Entry 6BBQ (electron microscopy, 35.00 A resolution (very low resolution: no residue pairs are listed; an interface is given only as per-side residue counts)); this record covers chain A.

# Chain A
Molecule: Cytohesin-3, ADP-ribosylation factor 6
Source organism: Mus musculus
UniProt: chimeric construct of O08967, P62330: residues 63-399 from O08967 (CYH3_MOUSE) positions 63-399 (same numbers); residues 400-571 from P62330 positions 2-173 (UniProt number = residue number - 398)
Sequence (520 residues; each row starts with the number of its first residue):
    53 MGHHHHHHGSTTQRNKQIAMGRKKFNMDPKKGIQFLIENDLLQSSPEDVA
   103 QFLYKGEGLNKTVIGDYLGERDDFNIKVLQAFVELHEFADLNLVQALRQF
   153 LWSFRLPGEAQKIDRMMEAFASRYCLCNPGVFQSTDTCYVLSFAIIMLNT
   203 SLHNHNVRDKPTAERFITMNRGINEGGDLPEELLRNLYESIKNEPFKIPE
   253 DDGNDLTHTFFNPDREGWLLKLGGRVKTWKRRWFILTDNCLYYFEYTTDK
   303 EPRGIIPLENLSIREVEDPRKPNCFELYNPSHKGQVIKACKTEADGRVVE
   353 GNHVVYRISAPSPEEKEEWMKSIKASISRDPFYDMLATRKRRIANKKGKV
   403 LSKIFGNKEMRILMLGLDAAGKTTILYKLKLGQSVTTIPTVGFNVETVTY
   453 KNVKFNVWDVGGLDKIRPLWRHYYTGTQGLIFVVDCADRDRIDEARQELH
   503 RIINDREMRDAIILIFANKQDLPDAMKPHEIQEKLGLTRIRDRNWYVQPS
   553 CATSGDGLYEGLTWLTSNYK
Differences from the reference sequence: initiating methionine (53); expression tag (54-62, 572); engineered mutation Leu465 (Gln67 in P62330)
Curated features (UniProtKB/Swiss-Prot):
  - region: Arg391 to Lys399 (C-terminal autoinhibitory region)
  - binding site (a 1,2-diacyl-sn-glycero-3-phospho-(1D-myo-inositol-3,4,5-trisphosphate)): Lys273 to Thr280, Arg284, Tyr295, Arg305, Asn354
  - binding site (GTP): Ala421 to Thr426, Thr439 to Thr442, Asn520 to Asp523, Cys553, Ala554
  - lipidation: Gly400 (N-myristoyl glycine), Lys401 (N6-myristoyl lysine)
Ion coordination: Mg2+: Thr425, Thr442 (together with GTP)
Ligand contacts:
  - inositol-(1,3,4,5)-tetrakisphosphate (4IP): Lys273, Leu274, Gly275, Gly276, Arg277, Val278, Thr280, Lys282, Arg284, Tyr295, Arg305, Lys343, Asn354, His355
  - GTP (guanosine-5'-triphosphate): Leu419, Asp420, Ala421, Ala422, Gly423, Lys424, Thr425, Thr426, Thr439, Ile440, Pro441, Thr442, Val462, Gly463, Gly464, Leu465, Asn520, Lys521, Asp523, Leu524, Cys553, Ala554, Thr555
What the authors report for this chain:
  - conformationally variable residues (order/disorder transition): Glu252 to His260
  - catalytic residues: Glu161 (citing earlier work)

# In short
Bound to chain A: GTP and inositol-(1,3,4,5)-tetrakisphosphate. Thr425 and Thr442 coordinate Mg2+. From
UniProt: 12 residues binding 1,2-diacyl-sn-glycero-3-phospho-(1D-myo-inositol-3,4,5-trisphosphate) and 16
GTP-binding residues. The paper reports the catalytic residue Glu161; conformational variability at Glu252.
Chain A is Cytohesin-3, ADP-ribosylation factor 6 (Mus musculus); the structure, Model for extended volume of
truncated monomeric Cytohesin-3 (Grp1; amino acids 63-399) E161A Arf6 Q67L fusion ..., was determined by
electron microscopy together with 6BBP from the same study.
